8ETG - chains 1 and f of the 48 polymer chains in the assembly; structure by electron microscopy, 3.40 A resolution.

# Chain 1
Molecule: 3497-nt RNA strand
Organism: Schizosaccharomyces pombe
Sequence (3497 nucleotides; numbered 1 to 3497; the number before each row is that of its first residue):
     1 AUUUGACCUCAAAUCAGGUAGGACUACGCGCUGAACUUAAGCAUAUCAAU
    51 AAGCGCAGGAAAAGAAAAUAACCAUGAUUCCCUCAGUAACGGCGAGUGAA
   101 GCGGGAAAAGCUCAAAUUUGAAAUCUGGCAACAUUUCUUUUGUUGUCCGA
   151 GUUGUAAUUUCAAGAAGCUGCUUUGAGUGUAGACGAUCGGUCUAAGUUCC
   201 UUGGAACAGGACGUCAGAGAGGGUGAGAACCCCGUCUUUGGUCGAUUGGA
   251 UAUGCCAUAUAAAGCGCUUUCGAAGAGUCGAGUUGUUUGGGAAUGCAGCU
   301 CUAAAUGGGUGGUAAAUUUCAUCUAAAGCUAAAUAUUGGCGAGAGACCGA
   351 UAGCGAACAAGUAGAGUGAUCGAAAGAUGAAAAGAACUUUGAAAAGAGAG
   401 UUAAAUAGUACGUGAAAUUGCUGAAAGGGAAGCAUUGGAAAUCAGUCUUA
   451 CCUGGGUGAGAUCAGUAGUCUCUUCGCGAGACUAUGCACUCUGAACCUGU
   501 GGUAGGUCAGCAUCAGUUUUCGGGGGCGGAAAAAGAAUAAGGGAAGGUGG
   551 CUUUCCGGGUUCUGCCUGGGGAGUGUUUAUAGCCCUUGUUGUAAUACGUC
   601 CACUGGGGACUGAGGACUGCGGCUUCGUGCCAAGGAUGCUGACAUAAUGG
   651 UUUUCAAUGGCCCGUCUUGAAACACGGACCAAGGAGUCUAGCAUCUAUGC
   701 GAGUGUUUGGGUGAUGAAAACCCAUCCGCGAAAUGAAAGUGAAUGCAGGU
   751 GGGAACGCCCUUGUGGCGUGCACCAUCGACCGACCCGGAAGUUUGUCAAU
   801 GGAAGGGUUUGAGUAAGAGCAUAGCUGUUGGGACCCGAAAGAUGGUGAAC
   851 UAUGCCUGAAUAGGGUGAAGCCAGAGGAAACUCUGGUGGAGGCUCGUAGA
   901 GAUUCUGACGUGCAAAUCGAUCUUCAAAUUUGGGUAUAGGGGCGAAAGAC
   951 UAAUCGAACCAUCUAGUAGCUGGUUCCUGCCGAAGUUUCCCUCAGGAUAG
  1001 CAGAAACUCAGAUCAGUUUUAUGAGGUAAAGCGAAUGAUUAGAGGUCUUG
  1051 GGGAAGGAAUUUCCUCAACCUAUUCUCAAACUUUAAAUAUGUAAGACGCC
  1101 CUUGUCGCUUAAUUGGACGUGGGCCAUCGAAUGAGAGUUUCUAGUGGGCC
  1151 AUUUUUGGUAAGCAGAACUGGCGAUGCGGGAUGAACCGAACGUGAGGUUA
  1201 AGGUGCCGGAAUGUACGCUCAUCAGACACCAGAAAAGGUGUUAGUUCAUC
  1251 UAGACAGCAGGACGGUGGCCAUGGAAGUCGGAAUCCGCUAAGGAGUGUGU
  1301 AACAACUCACCUGCCGAAUGAACUAGCCCUGAAAAUGGAUGGCGCUUAAG
  1351 CGUACUACCCAUACCUCACCGUCUGGGUUAGCUUUGAGAAGCUCAGACGA
  1401 GUAGGCAGGCGUGGAGGUUUGUGACGAAGCCUUGGGCGUGAGCCUGGGUC
  1451 GAACAGCCUCUAGUGCAGAUCUUGGUGGAAGUAGCAAAUAUUCAAAUGAG
  1501 AACUUUGAAGACUGAAGUGGGGAAAGGUUCCAUGUGAACAGCAGUUGGAC
  1551 AUGGGUUAGUCGAUCCUAAGAGAUAGGGAAGCUCCGUAUGAAAGUUGCAC
  1601 GAUUUUUCGUGCCUCCUAUCGAAAGGGAAUCCGGUUAAUAUUCCGGAACC
  1651 AGAAGGUGGAAUCAACACGGCAACGUAAAUGAAGUUGGAGACGUCGGCGG
  1701 GAGCCCUGGGAAGAGUUCUCUUUUCUUUUUAACAAACCAUUGAACUACCC
  1751 UGAAAUCGGUUUAUCCGGAGCUAGGGUAUGGUGUUUGGAAGAGUUCAGCG
  1801 CCUCAUGCUGAAUCCGGUGCGCUCUCGACGGCCCUUGAAAAUCCAACGGA
  1851 AGAAUGGACCUUCGGGUCCUUGUUUUCACAUCUGGUCGUACUCAUAACCG
  1901 CAGCAGGUCUCCAAGGUGAACAGCCUCUAGUUGAUAGAACAAUGUAGAUA
  1951 AGGGAAGUCGGCAAAAUGGAUCCGUAACUUCGGGAUAAGGAUUGGCUCUA
  2001 AGGGUUGGGUACGUUGGGCCUUGGAACCUGAACGGUUGCUGGACUGAGCG
  2051 UGGACCGAUGUCUUUUCUCGCCUUUCGGGGUGAGAAGGGAUGUUGGACCU
  2101 GCUUGGACCUUGGCGGCCGGGAAGUCCUUGGUCGGGCUUUUCUCCUUCUC
  2151 GGGGAUUAUGCUCUUACUGGCGUACGUUUAACAACCAACUUAGAACUGGU
  2201 ACGGACAAGGGGAAUCUGACUGUCUAAUUAAAACAUAGCAUUGCGAUGGC
  2251 CAGAAAGUGGUGUUGACGCAAUGUGAUUUCUGCCCAGUGCUCUGAAUGUC
  2301 AAAGUGAAGAAAUUCAACCAAGCGCGGGUAAACGGCGGGAGUAACUAUGA
  2351 CUCUCUUAAGGUAGCCAAAUGCCUCGUCAUCUAACUAGUGACGCGCAUGA
  2401 AUGGAUUAACGAGAUUCCCACUGUCCCUAUCUACUAUCUAGCGAAACCAC
  2451 AGCCUGGGGAACGGGCCAGGCAAAAUCAGCGGGGAAAGAAGACCCUGUUG
  2501 AGCUUGACUCUAGUUUGACAUUGUGAAGAGACAUAGAGGGUGUAGGAUAA
  2551 GUGGGAGUAUGUUUCGGCAUACGCCGGUGAAAUACCACUACCUUUAUCGU
  2601 UUCUUUACUUAAUCAAUGAAGCGGAAUUGGGAUUUAUUUCCCAUAUUCUA
  2651 GCGUUAAAGUUUCUUCGCGAACUGAUCCGCGUUGAUGACAUUGUCAGGUG
  2701 GGGAGUUUGGCUGGGGCGGCACAUCUGUUAAAAGAUAACGCAGGUGUCCU
  2751 AAGGGGGACUCAUCGAGAACAGAAAUCUCGAGUAGAAUAAAAGGGUAAAA
  2801 GUCCCCUUGAUUUUGAUUUUCAGUGUGAAUACAAACCAUGAAAGUGUGGC
  2851 CUAUCGAUCCUUUGUUCCCUCGAAAUUUGAGGACAGAGGUGCCAGAAAAG
  2901 UUACCACAGGGAUAACUGGCUUGUGGCAGCCAAGCGUUCAUAGCGACGUU
  2951 GCUUUUUGAUUCUUCGAUGUCGGCUCUUCCUAUCAUACCGAAGCAGAAUU
  3001 CGGUAAGCGUUGGAUUGUUCACCCACUAAUAGGGAACGUGAGCUGGGUUU
  3051 AGACCGUCGUGAGACAGGUUAGUUUUACCCUACUGAUGAAGUGUCGUCGC
  3101 AAUGGUAAUUCAACUUAGUACGAGAGGAACCGUUGAUUCAGAUCAUUGGU
  3151 AUUUGCGGCUGCCUGACAAGGCAAUGCCGCGGAGCUAUCAUCUGCUGGAU
  3201 AACGGCUGAACGCCUCUAAGCCAGAAUCCGUGCCAGAAAGCGACGAUUUU
  3251 UUGGUCCGCAUGAUUUAUAUGUAUAAAAAUAGAGGUAGGACUUGUUCCUA
  3301 CUCUCCUGUAUCGUAGAAGAUGGGCGAUGGUUGAUGAAACGGAAGUGUUU
  3351 UAUUGACUUGUCCAUGAAAUUCCAUUGAAAUCUUGUGCGGAAUCGAAUCC
  3401 AUUGCAUACGACUUUAAUGUGGAACGGGGUAUUGUAAGCAGUAGAGUAGC
  3451 CUUGUUGUUACGAUCUGCUGAGAUUAAGCCUUUGUUCCCAAGAUUUG
Unresolved in the structure: 1-2, 36-47, 91-95, 287-294, 313-318, 446-505, 552-573, 667-672, 743-747, 782-812, 849-956, 1026-1087, 1095-1129, 1227-1230, 1382-1387, 1486-1490, 1595-1596, 1615-1617, 1623-1624, 1663-1666, 1741-1745, 1754-1770, 1834-1837, 1853-1872, 1894-1909, 1958-2310, 2314-2336, 2340-2416, 2459-2462, 2483-2919, 2936-2942, 2954-2970, 3015-3021, 3047-3078, 3249-3269, 3290-3297, 3375-3394, 3442-3464
Differences from the reference sequence: conflict U3196 (C6346 in 157310483)

# Chain f
Name: 60S ribosomal protein L33-B
Organism: Schizosaccharomyces pombe
UniProt: Q9USG6 (RL33B_SCHPO); residue numbers follow UniProt; this construct covers 1-108
Sequence (108 residues; row label = number of the first residue in the row):
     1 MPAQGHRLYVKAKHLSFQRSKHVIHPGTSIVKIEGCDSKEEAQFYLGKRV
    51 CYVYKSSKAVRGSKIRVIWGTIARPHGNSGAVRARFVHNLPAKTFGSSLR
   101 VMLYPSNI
Unresolved in the structure: 1-2

# Chain 1 / chain f interface
Residue-residue contacts (81):
  U436(1) / Pro-26(f)  sugar contact
  U436(1) / Asn-89(f)  hydrogen bond to the sugar
  G437(1) / His-88(f)  phosphate contact
  G437(1) / Asn-89(f)  hydrogen bond to the sugar
  G437(1) / Leu-90(f)  sugar contact
  G437(1) / Pro-91(f)  sugar contact
  G438(1) / Tyr-54(f)  hydrogen bond to the phosphate
  G438(1) / His-88(f)  salt bridge to the phosphate
  G438(1) / Pro-91(f)  sugar contact
  G438(1) / Lys-93(f)  hydrogen bond to the sugar
  A439(1) / Tyr-54(f)  hydrogen bond to the phosphate
  A439(1) / Arg-66(f)  salt bridge to the phosphate
  A440(1) / Ser-56(f)  phosphate contact
  A440(1) / Ser-57(f)  phosphate contact
  A440(1) / Lys-58(f)  hydrogen bond to the phosphate
  A441(1) / Lys-58(f)  salt bridge to the phosphate
  G510(1) / Arg-49(f)  salt bridge to the phosphate
  C511(1) / Pro-105(f)  phosphate contact
  U520(1) / Gln-43(f)  sugar contact
  C521(1) / Glu-40(f)  phosphate contact
  G607(1) / Gln-43(f)  hydrogen bond to the base
  G607(1) / Asn-107(f)  sugar contact
  G608(1) / Leu-46(f)  sugar contact
  G608(1) / Gly-47(f)  phosphate contact
  G608(1) / Ala-73(f)  hydrogen bond to the sugar
  A609(1) / Thr-71(f)  phosphate contact
  A609(1) / Ala-73(f)  sugar contact
  A609(1) / Arg-85(f)  hydrogen bond to the phosphate
  A647(1) / Val-60(f)  phosphate contact
  U648(1) / His-88(f)  phosphate contact
  G649(1) / His-88(f)  salt bridge to the phosphate
  A656(1) / Ala-92(f)  hydrogen bond to the sugar
  A656(1) / Lys-93(f)  sugar contact
  A657(1) / Ile-24(f)  base contact
  A657(1) / Ala-92(f)  sugar contact
  A657(1) / Phe-95(f)  sugar contact
  U658(1) / Arg-19(f)  sugar contact
  U658(1) / His-22(f)  hydrogen bond to the sugar
  U658(1) / Val-23(f)  sugar contact
  U658(1) / Ile-24(f)  sugar contact
  G659(1) / His-22(f)  salt bridge to the phosphate
  G1179(1) / Lys-21(f)  phosphate contact
  G1179(1) / His-22(f)  phosphate contact
  G1197(1) / Arg-74(f)  salt bridge to the phosphate
  U1198(1) / Arg-74(f)  salt bridge to the phosphate
  G1208(1) / Arg-19(f)  sugar contact
  G1208(1) / Lys-21(f)  base contact
  G1209(1) / Ser-16(f)  sugar contact
  G1209(1) / Arg-19(f)  sugar contact
  G1209(1) / Lys-21(f)  base contact
  G1209(1) / His-76(f)  hydrogen bond to the phosphate
  A1210(1) / His-76(f)  sugar contact
  A1210(1) / Gly-77(f)  sugar contact
  A1210(1) / Asn-78(f)  phosphate contact
  A1211(1) / Asn-78(f)  hydrogen bond to the phosphate
  A1211(1) / Ser-79(f)  hydrogen bond to the phosphate
  A1357(1) / Lys-39(f)  hydrogen bond to the sugar
  A1357(1) / Asn-78(f)  hydrogen bond to the sugar
  C1358(1) / Gly-77(f)  hydrogen bond to the phosphate
  C1358(1) / Asn-78(f)  hydrogen bond to the sugar
  C1359(1) / His-76(f)  phosphate contact
  C1359(1) / Gly-77(f)  phosphate contact
  C1359(1) / Arg-83(f)  salt bridge to the phosphate
  C1360(1) / Gln-18(f)  hydrogen bond to the phosphate
  C1360(1) / Arg-19(f)  sugar contact
  C1360(1) / Ser-20(f)  phosphate contact
  C1360(1) / His-76(f)  phosphate contact
  C1360(1) / Arg-83(f)  salt bridge to the phosphate
  A1361(1) / Ser-20(f)  phosphate contact
  A1361(1) / His-25(f)  salt bridge to the phosphate
  U3270(1) / Tyr-9(f)  hydrogen bond to the sugar
  U3270(1) / Lys-11(f)  phosphate contact
  G3271(1) / Gln-4(f)  sugar contact
  G3271(1) / His-6(f)  phosphate contact
  G3271(1) / Arg-7(f)  phosphate contact
  G3313(1) / Gln-4(f)  hydrogen bond to the sugar
  U3314(1) / Gln-4(f)  hydrogen bond to the sugar
  G3319(1) / Gly-5(f)  base contact
  G3319(1) / His-6(f)  base contact
  C3373(1) / Arg-49(f)  base contact
  C3373(1) / Tyr-104(f)  sugar contact
Other interface residues (no listed pair), chain 1 (46 interface residues in all): A509, C610, G1178, G1180, G1196, U1212, A3318, A3374
Other interface residues (no listed pair), chain f (54 interface residues in all): Ala-3, Ile-30, Ile-68, Trp-69, Ile-72, Pro-75, Val-87

# Overview
46 residues of chain 1 face 54 of chain f across their interface, with 22 hydrogen bonds and 11 salt bridges.
Polar contacts include G607(1)/Gln-43(f), U436(1)/Asn-89(f) and G437(1)/Asn-89(f).
Chain 1 is a 3497-nt RNA strand and chain f is 60S ribosomal protein L33-B, both from Schizosaccharomyces
pombe; the structure, Fkbp39 associated 60S nascent ribosome State 3, was determined by electron microscopy
together with 8ESQ, 8ESR, 8ETC, 8ETH, 8ETI, 8ETJ and 3 further entries from the same study.
